PDB entry 1NQA | X-ray diffraction, 2.20 A resolution | chains P and R of the 4 polymer chains in the assembly

Chain P (and R):
Protein: Glyceraldehyde 3-phosphate dehydrogenase
Organism: Geobacillus stearothermophilus
Notes: EC 1.2.1.12; chain R of this document is another copy of the same molecule, construct and numbering; everything in this record applies to it too
UniProt: P00362 (G3P_BACST); the construct lacks a stretch of the UniProt sequence and is renumbered around it, so the offset changes along the chain: 0-34 = UniProt 1-35; 36-122 = UniProt 36-122; 123-138 = UniProt 124-139; 139-188 = UniProt 141-190; 1 more segments
Chain sequence (334 residues; numbered 0 to 333 plus 2 insertion-coded residues; 2 numbers in that range are skipped by the numbering (no residue carries them; nothing is unmodelled there); the number before each row is that of its first residue; numbering starts at 0):
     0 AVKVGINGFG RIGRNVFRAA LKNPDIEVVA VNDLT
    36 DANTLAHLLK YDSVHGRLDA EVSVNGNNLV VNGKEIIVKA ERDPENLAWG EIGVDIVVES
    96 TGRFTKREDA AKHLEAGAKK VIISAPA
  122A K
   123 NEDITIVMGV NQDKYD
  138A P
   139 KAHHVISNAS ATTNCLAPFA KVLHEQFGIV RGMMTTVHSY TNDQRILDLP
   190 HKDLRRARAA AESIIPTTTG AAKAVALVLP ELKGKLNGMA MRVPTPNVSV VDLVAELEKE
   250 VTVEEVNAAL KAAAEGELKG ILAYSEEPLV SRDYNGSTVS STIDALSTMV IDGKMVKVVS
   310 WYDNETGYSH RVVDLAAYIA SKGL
Differences from the reference sequence: engineered mutation Ala149 (Cys151 in P00362)
Residues lining bound ligands:
  - glyceraldehyde-3-phosphate (G3H): Ser148, Ala149, Thr150, His176, Thr179, Asp181, Arg195, Arg231, Tyr311, Asn313
  - NAD (nicotinamide-adenine-dinucleotide): Asn6, Gly7, Phe8, Gly9, Arg10, Ile11, Asn31, Asp32, Leu33, Glu76, Arg77, Ser95, Thr96, Gly97, Arg98, Phe99, Thr100, Ser119, Ala120, Ala149, His176, Thr179, Asn180, Asn313, Glu314, Tyr317
What the authors report for this chain:
  - catalytic residues: His176 (proposed by the authors, not directly observed)
  - binding site for glyceraldehyde-3-phosphate: Ala149, His176, Thr179, Arg195, Arg231
  - mutagenesis - C149A: abolished catalytic activity

Chain P / chain R interface:
Contacting residue pairs - 15 pairs, chain P then chain R:
  His42(P) with Glu276(R), salt bridge; Pro277(R); Leu278(R)
  Tyr46(P) with Glu276(R); Leu278(R), hydrophobic; Asp282(R)
  Ser48(P) with Arg281(R)
  Arg52(P) with Asp282(R)
  Glu276(P) with Lys45(R), salt bridge; Tyr46(R), hydrogen bond
  Pro277(P) with His42(R)
  Leu278(P) with Tyr46(R), hydrophobic
  Arg281(P) with Ser48(R), hydrogen bond (side chain-backbone); Val49(R)
  Asp282(P) with Tyr46(R)
Interface residues without a listed pair, chain P (10 interface residues in all): Asp47

Summary:
The chain P/chain R interface involves 10 residues from each chain, with 2 hydrogen bonds and 2 salt bridges.
Polar contacts include His42(P)-Glu276(R), Glu276(P)-Lys45(R) and Glu276(P)-Tyr46(R). Bound to chain P: NAD
and glyceraldehyde-3-phosphate. The paper reports the catalytic residue His176(P); C149A of chain P abolishes
catalytic activity.
Both chains are Glyceraldehyde 3-phosphate dehydrogenase (Geobacillus stearothermophilus). Entry 1NQA
(Glyceraldehyde-3-Phosphate Dehydrogenase Mutant With Cys 149 Replaced By Ala Complexed With Nad+ and
D-Glyceraldehyde-3-Phosphate) was determined by X-ray diffraction together with 1NPT, 1NQ5 and 1NQO from the
same study.
